PDB entry 5BKA | X-ray diffraction, 2.11 A resolution | chains A and C of the 3 polymer chains in the assembly

Chain A (and C):
Name: Hydroxylacyl-CoA dehydrogenase
Source organism: Streptomyces coelicolor (strain ATCC BAA-471 / A3(2) / M145)
Notes: chain C of this document is another copy of the same molecule, construct and numbering; everything in this record applies to it too
UniProt: Q7AKI2 (Q7AKI2_STRCO); numbering as in UniProt (aligned over 1-146)
Amino-acid sequence (146 residues; numbered 1 to 146; the number before each row is that of its first residue):
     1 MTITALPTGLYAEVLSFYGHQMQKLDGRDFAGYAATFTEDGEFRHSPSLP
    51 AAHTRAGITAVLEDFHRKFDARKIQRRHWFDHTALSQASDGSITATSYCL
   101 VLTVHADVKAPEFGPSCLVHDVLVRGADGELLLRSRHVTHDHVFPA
Disordered / not traced: 1, 39-40, 44-50, 64-72, 87-91, 125-130, 146 (chain C: 1-8, 48, 66-67, 70, 88-92, 144-146)
Modified / non-standard residues: Mse1 (selenomethionine); Mse22 (selenomethionine; parent Met)
Reported in the primary citation:
  - catalytic residues: Asp26, His78 (by similarity / conservation)

How chain A and chain C interact:
Contacting residue pairs (48):
  Thr2(A) with Asp128(C), hydrogen bond (side chain-backbone)
  Thr8(A) with Gly9(C); Ala12(C)
  Tyr11(A) with Ala12(C); Leu15(C), hydrogen bond (side chain-backbone); Ser16(C)
  Trp79(A) with Trp79(C)
  Phe80(A) with Trp79(C)
  Asp81(A) with Trp79(C); Phe80(C), hydrogen bond (side chain-backbone)
  His82(A) with Tyr18(C); Gly19(C); Mse22(C); Gln23(C), hydrogen bond (backbone-side chain); His78(C), hydrogen bond (side chain-backbone); Phe80(C)
  Ala84(A) with His20(C); Gln23(C)
  Leu85(A) with His20(C), hydrogen bond (backbone-side chain)
  Thr96(A) with Gln23(C), hydrogen bond (backbone-side chain)
  Tyr98(A) with Mse22(C); Gln23(C); Asp26(C), hydrogen bond; Arg77(C), hydrogen bond; Trp79(C)
  Cys99(A) with Trp79(C)
  Leu100(A) with Trp79(C), hydrophobic; Pro111(C), hydrophobic; Phe113(C), hydrophobic
  Phe113(A) with Ala110(C); Phe113(C), hydrophobic
  Gly114(A) with Lys109(C)
  Pro115(A) with Lys109(C)
  Ser116(A) with Val104(C)
  Leu118(A) with Arg77(C)
  Asp141(A) with Arg77(C), salt bridge; Val104(C)
  His142(A) with Val104(C); His105(C); Ala106(C); Asp107(C), hydrogen bond (backbone-backbone); Val108(C); Lys109(C)
  Phe144(A) with Ala71(C); Arg72(C); Lys73(C); Ile74(C); Ala106(C), hydrophobic
Other interface residues (no listed pair), chain A (24 interface residues in all): Leu15, Thr83, Ser97
Other interface residues (no listed pair), chain C (31 interface residues in all): Gln75, Leu102, Gly129

Summary:
The interface between chain A and chain C involves 24 residues on one side and 31 on the other; the contacts
include 10 hydrogen bonds and 1 salt bridge. Polar pairs include Asp141(A)-Arg77(C), Thr2(A)-Asp128(C) and
Tyr11(A)-Leu15(C). From the paper: catalytic residues Asp26(A) and His78(A).
Both chains are Hydroxylacyl-CoA dehydrogenase (Streptomyces coelicolor (strain ATCC BAA-471 / A3(2) / M145)).
Entry 5BKA (2.1 Angstrom structure of ActVI-ORFA from Streptomyces Coelicolor) was determined by X-ray
diffraction, deposited together with 6P77, 6P7L and 6VW4.
